Entry 6XZM (X-ray diffraction, 2.10 A resolution); this record covers chain A.

# Chain A
Protein: Ultraviolet-B receptor UVR8
From: Arabidopsis thaliana
UniProtKB: Q9FN03 (UVR8_ARATH); residues 12-381 here = UniProt positions 12-381
Chain sequence (373 residues; row label = number of the first residue in the row):
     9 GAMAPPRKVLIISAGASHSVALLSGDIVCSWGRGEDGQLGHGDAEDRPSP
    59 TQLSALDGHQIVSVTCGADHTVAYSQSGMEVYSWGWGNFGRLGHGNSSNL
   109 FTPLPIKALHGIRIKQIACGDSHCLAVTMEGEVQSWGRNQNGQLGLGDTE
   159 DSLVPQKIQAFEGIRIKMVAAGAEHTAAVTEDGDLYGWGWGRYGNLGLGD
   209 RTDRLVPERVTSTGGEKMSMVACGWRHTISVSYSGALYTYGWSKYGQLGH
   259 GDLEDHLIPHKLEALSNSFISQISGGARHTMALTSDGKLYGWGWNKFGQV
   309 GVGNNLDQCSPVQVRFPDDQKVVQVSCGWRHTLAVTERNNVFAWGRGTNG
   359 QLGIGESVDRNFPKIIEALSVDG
Disordered / not traced: 9-14
Construct notes: expression tag (9-11); engineered mutation N96 (Asp in Q9FN03), N107 (Asp in Q9FN03), A285 (Trp in Q9FN03)
Modified residues: C317 (s,S-(2-hydroxyethyl)thiocysteine; CME)
UniProt features mapped onto this chain:
  - mutagenesis: W39 (W39A: Loss of function, homodimerization and interaction with COP1; W39F: No effect on function, homodimerization and interaction with COP1 ...), W92 (W92A: No effect on function, homodimerization and interaction with COP1), W94 (W94A: No effect on function, homodimerization and interaction with COP1), W144 (W144A: Cannot interact with COP1; W144F: No effect on the interaction with COP1; W144Y: No effect on the interaction with COP1), G145 (G145S: In uvr8-15; loss of function and interaction with COP1), W196 to R200 (In uvr8-1; loss of function), W196 (W196A: No effect on function, homodimerization and interaction with COP1), W198 (W198A: No effect on function, homodimerization and interaction with COP1), G202 (G202R: In uvr8-9; loss of function and interaction with COP1), W233 (W233A: Reduces response to UV-B), W250 (W250A: No effect on function, homodimerization and interaction with COP1), G283 (G283E: In uvr8-5; loss of response to UV-B), 4 further mutagenesis entries in UniProt

# Overview
From UniProt: 18 mutagenesis sites.
Chain A is Ultraviolet-B receptor UVR8 (Arabidopsis thaliana); the structure, Arabidopsis UV-B photoreceptor
UVR8 mutant D96N D107N W285A, was determined by X-ray diffraction, deposited together with 6XZL and 6XZN.
